PDB entry 5FP1 | X-ray diffraction, 1.94 A resolution | chain A

== Chain A ==
Name: Tonb-dependent siderophore receptor
Source organism: Acinetobacter baumannii
UniProt: D0CAH3 (D0CAH3_ACIBA); residues 1-715 here correspond to UniProt positions 29-743 (UniProt number = residue number + 28)
Sequence (718 residues; numbered -2 to 715; the number before each row is that of its first residue; numbers below 1 keep their minus sign (Ala-2 is residue -2)):
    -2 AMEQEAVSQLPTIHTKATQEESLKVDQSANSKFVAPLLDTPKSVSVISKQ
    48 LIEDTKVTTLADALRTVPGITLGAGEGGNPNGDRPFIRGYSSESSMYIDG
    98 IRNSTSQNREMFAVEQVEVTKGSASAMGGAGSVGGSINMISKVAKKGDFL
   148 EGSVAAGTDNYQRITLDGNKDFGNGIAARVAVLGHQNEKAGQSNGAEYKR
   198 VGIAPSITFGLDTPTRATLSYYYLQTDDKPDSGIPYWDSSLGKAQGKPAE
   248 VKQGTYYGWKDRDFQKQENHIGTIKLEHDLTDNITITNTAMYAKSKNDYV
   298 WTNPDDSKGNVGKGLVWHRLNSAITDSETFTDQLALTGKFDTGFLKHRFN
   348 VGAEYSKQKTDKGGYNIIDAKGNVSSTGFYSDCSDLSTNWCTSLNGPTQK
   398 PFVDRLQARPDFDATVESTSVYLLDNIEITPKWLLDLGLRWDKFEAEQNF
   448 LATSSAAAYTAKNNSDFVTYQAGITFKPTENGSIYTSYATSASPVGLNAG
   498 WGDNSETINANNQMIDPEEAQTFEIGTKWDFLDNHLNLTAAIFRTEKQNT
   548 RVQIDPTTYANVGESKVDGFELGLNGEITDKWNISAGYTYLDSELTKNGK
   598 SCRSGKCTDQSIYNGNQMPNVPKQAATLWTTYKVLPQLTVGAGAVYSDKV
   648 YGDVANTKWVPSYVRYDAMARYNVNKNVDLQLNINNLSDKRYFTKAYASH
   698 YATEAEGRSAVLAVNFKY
Unresolved in the structure: -2 to 14
Cystine bridges: Cys380-Cys388, Cys599-Cys604
Construct notes: expression tag (-2 to 0)

== Overview ==
Chain A is Tonb-dependent siderophore receptor (Acinetobacter baumannii); the structure, Crystal structure of
the siderophore receptor PiuA from Acinetobacter baumannii, was determined by X-ray diffraction, deposited
together with 5FOK, 5FR8 and 5FP2.
